Entry 7KHE (electron microscopy, 3.58 A resolution); this record covers chains D and Y of the 9 polymer chains in the assembly.

== Chain D ==
Protein: DNA-directed RNA polymerase subunit beta'
Source organism: Escherichia coli (strain K12)
Notes: EC 2.7.7.6
UniProt: P0A8T7 (RPOC_ECOLI); residue numbers follow UniProt; this construct covers 1-1407
Chain sequence (1407 residues; numbered 1 to 1407; the number before each row is that of its first residue):
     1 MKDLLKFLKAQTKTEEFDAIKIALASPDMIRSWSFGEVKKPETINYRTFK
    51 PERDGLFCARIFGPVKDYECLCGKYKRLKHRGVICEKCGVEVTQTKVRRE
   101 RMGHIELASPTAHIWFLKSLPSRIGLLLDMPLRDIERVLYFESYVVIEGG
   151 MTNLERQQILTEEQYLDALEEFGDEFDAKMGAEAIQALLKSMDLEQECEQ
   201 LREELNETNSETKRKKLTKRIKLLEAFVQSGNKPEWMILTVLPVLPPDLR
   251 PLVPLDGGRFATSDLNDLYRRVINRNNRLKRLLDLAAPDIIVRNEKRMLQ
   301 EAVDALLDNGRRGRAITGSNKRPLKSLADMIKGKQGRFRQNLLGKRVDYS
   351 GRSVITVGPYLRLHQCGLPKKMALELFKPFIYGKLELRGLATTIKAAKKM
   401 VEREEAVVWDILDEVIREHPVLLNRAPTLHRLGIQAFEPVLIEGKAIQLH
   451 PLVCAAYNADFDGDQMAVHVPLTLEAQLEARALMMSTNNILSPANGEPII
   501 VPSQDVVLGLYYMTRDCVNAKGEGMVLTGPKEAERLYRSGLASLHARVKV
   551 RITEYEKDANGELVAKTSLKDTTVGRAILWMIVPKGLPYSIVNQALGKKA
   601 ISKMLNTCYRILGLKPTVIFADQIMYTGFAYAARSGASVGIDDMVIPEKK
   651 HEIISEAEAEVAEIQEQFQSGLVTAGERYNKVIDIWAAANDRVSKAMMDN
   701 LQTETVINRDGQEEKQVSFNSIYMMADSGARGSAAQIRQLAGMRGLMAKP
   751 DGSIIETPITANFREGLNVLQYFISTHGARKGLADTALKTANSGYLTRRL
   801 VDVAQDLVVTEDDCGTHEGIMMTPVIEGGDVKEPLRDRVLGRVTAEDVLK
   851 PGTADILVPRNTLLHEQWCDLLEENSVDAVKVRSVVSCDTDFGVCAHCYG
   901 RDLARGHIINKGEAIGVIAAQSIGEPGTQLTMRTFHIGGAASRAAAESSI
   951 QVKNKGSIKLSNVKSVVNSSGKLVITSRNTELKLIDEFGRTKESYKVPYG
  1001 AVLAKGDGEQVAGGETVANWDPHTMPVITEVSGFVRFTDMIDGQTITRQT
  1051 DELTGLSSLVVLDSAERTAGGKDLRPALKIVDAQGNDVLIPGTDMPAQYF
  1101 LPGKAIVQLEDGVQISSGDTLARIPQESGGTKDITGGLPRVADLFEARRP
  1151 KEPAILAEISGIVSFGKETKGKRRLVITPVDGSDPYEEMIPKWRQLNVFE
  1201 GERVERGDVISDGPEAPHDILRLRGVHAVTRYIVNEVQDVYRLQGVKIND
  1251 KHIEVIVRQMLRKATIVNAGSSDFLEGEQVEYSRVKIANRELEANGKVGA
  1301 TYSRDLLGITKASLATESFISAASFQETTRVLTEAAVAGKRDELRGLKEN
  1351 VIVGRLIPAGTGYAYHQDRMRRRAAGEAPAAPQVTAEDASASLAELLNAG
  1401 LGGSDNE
Disordered / not traced: 1-13, 1377-1407
Metal / ion sites: Zn2+ site 1: Cys70, Cys72, Cys85, Cys88; Mg2+: Asp462, Asp464; Zn2+ site 2: Cys814, Cys888, Cys895, Cys898
Ligand contacts:
  - chapso (1N7): Leu255, Asp256, Gly257, Gly258, Arg259
  - guanosine-5',3'-tetraphosphate (G4P): Arg362, Leu363, His364, Arg417, Lys615, Val618, Ile619, Asp622, Gln623
UniProt features mapped onto this chain:
  - binding site (Zn(2+)): Cys70, Cys72, Cys85, Cys88, Cys814, Cys888, Cys895, Cys898
  - binding site (Mg(2+)): Asp460, Asp462, Asp464
  - modified residue: Lys983 (N6-acetyllysine)
  - mutagenesis: Gln504 (Q504P: Resistant to antibiotics salinamide A and B), Asn690 (N690D: Resistant to antibiotics salinamide A and B), Met697 (M697V: Resistant to antibiotics salinamide A and B), Ala735 (A735T: Resistant to antibiotics salinamide A and B), Arg738 (R738C/H/P/S: Resistant to antibiotics salinamide A and B), Ala748 (A748E: Resistant to antibiotics salinamide A and B), Pro758 (P758S/T: Resistant to antibiotics salinamide A and B), Phe763 (F763C: Resistant to antibiotics salinamide A and B), Ser775 (S775A: Resistant to antibiotics salinamide A and B), Ala779 (A779T/V: Resistant to antibiotics salinamide A and B), Arg780 (R780C: Resistant to antibiotics salinamide A and B), Gly782 (G782A/C: Resistant to antibiotics salinamide A and B), 1 further mutagenesis entry in UniProt
From the paper describing this entry:
  - mutagenesis - D256A: decreased binding to RNA polymerase-binding transcription factor DksA
  - mutagenesis - D256A: increased binding to rrnBP1 promoter

== Chain Y ==
Molecule: 61-nt DNA strand
Source organism: Escherichia coli K-12
Sequence (61 nucleotides; numbered 1 to 61; the number before each row is that of its first residue):
     1 CTCGTAGAGTCCGTGTCAGTGGTGGCGCATTATAGGGAGTTATTCCGGCC
    51 TGACAAGAGGA
Disordered / not traced: 19-33

== How chain D and chain Y interact ==
Contacting residue pairs - 6 pairs, chain D then chain Y:
  Asn209(D) with DG7(Y), phosphate contact
  Ser210(D) with DG7(Y), hydrogen bond to the phosphate
  Tyr795(D) with DA18(Y), phosphate contact
  Arg798(D) with DA18(Y), salt bridge to the phosphate
  Glu1327(D) with DT16(Y), sugar contact; DC17(Y), phosphate contact
Also at the interface, not in a pair above, chain D (8 interface residues in all): Leu120, Glu211, Gln1326
Also at the interface, not in a pair above, chain Y (7 interface residues in all): DA6, DA8, DG15

== Summary ==
8 residues of chain D and 7 residues of chain Y are in contact, with 1 hydrogen bond and 1 salt bridge. Polar
contacts include Ser210(D)-DG7(Y) and Arg798(D)-DA18(Y). The paper reports that D256A of chain D reduces
binding to RNA polymerase-binding transcription factor DksA; D256A of chain D increases binding to rrnBP1
promoter.
Here chain D is DNA-directed RNA polymerase subunit beta' (Escherichia coli (strain K12)) and chain Y is a
61-nt DNA strand (Escherichia coli K-12). Entry 7KHE (Escherichia coli RNA polymerase and rrnBP1 promoter
pre-open complex with DksA/ppGpp) was determined by electron microscopy (same publication as 7KHB, 7KHC and
7KHI).
